Entry 1LAT (X-ray diffraction, 1.90 A resolution); this record covers chains D and B of the 4 polymer chains in the assembly.

[Chain D]
Molecule: 19-nt DNA strand
Sequence (19 nucleotides; each row starts with the number of its first residue):
     1 TTCCAGAACA TGTTCTGGA

[Chain B]
Molecule: Glucocorticoid receptor
From: Rattus norvegicus
Reference sequence: P06536 (GCR_RAT); numbering as in UniProt (aligned over 440-515)
Amino-acid sequence (82 residues; numbered 434 to 515; the number before each row is that of its first residue):
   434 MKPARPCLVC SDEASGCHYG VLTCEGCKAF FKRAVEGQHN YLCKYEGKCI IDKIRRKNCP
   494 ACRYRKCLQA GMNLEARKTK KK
Unresolved in the structure: 434-436, 511-515
Sequence notes: expression tag (434-439); engineered mutation Glu-458 (Gly in P06536), Gly-459 (Ser in P06536), Ala-462 (Val in P06536), Lys-477 (Ala in P06536), Tyr-478 (Gly in P06536), Glu-479 (Arg in P06536), Gly-480 (Asn in P06536), Lys-481 (Asp in P06536)
Metal / ion sites: Zn2+ site 1: Cys-440, Cys-443, Cys-457, Cys-460; Zn2+ site 2: Cys-476, Cys-482, Cys-492, Cys-495

[How chain D and chain B interact]
Pairs across the interface - 13 pairs, chain D then chain B:
  DC4(D) with Ser-448(B), phosphate contact; Gly-449(B), phosphate contact; Cys-450(B), hydrogen bond to the phosphate; His-451(B), sugar contact; Arg-510(B), hydrogen bond to the base
  DA5(D) with His-451(B), salt bridge to the phosphate; Tyr-452(B), hydrogen bond to the phosphate; Lys-461(B), hydrogen bond to the base; Ala-509(B), phosphate contact; Arg-510(B), phosphate contact
  DG6(D) with Tyr-452(B), hydrogen bond to the phosphate; Lys-461(B), hydrogen bond to the base; Lys-465(B), salt bridge to the phosphate
Interface residues without a listed pair, chain D (5 interface residues in all): DA7, DC9
Interface residues without a listed pair, chain B (10 interface residues in all): Arg-466

[Summary]
The interface between chain D and chain B involves 5 residues on one side and 10 on the other; the contacts
include 6 hydrogen bonds and 2 salt bridges. Polar contacts include DC4(D)/Arg-510(B), DA5(D)/Lys-461(B) and
DG6(D)/Lys-461(B).
Here chain D is a 19-nt DNA strand and chain B is Glucocorticoid receptor (Rattus norvegicus). Entry 1LAT
(Glucocorticoid receptor mutant/DNA complex) was determined by X-ray diffraction.
